Entry 3J6B (electron microscopy, 3.20 A resolution); this record covers chains A and R of the 41 polymer chains in the assembly.

[Chain A]
Molecule: 21S ribosomal RNA
Organism: Saccharomyces cerevisiae
Sequence (3296 nucleotides; each row starts with the number of its first residue):
     1 GUAAAAAGUAGAAUAAUAGAUUUGAAAUAUUUAUUAUAUAGAUUUAAAGA
    51 GAUAAUCAUGGAGUAUAAUAAUUAAAUUUAAUAAAUUUAAUAUAACUAUU
   101 AAUAGAAUUAGGUUACUAAUAAAUUAAUAACAAUUAAUUUUAAAACCUAA
   151 AGGUAAACCUUUAUAUUAAUAAUGUUAUUUUUUAUUAUUUUUAUAAUAAG
   201 AAUAAUUAUUAAUAAUAAUAAACUAAGUGAACUGAAACAUCUAAGUAACU
   251 UAAGGAUAAGAAAUCAACAGAGAUAUUAUGAGUAUUGGUGAGAGAAAAUA
   301 AUAAAGGUCUAAUAAGUAUUAUGUGAAAAAAAUGUAAGAAAAUAGGAUAA
   351 CAAAUUCUAAGACUAAAUACUAUUAAUAAGUAUAGUAAGUACCGUAAGGG
   401 AAAGUAUGAAAAUGAUUAUUUUAUAAGCAAUCAUGAAUAUAUUAUAUUAU
   451 AUUAAUGAUGUACCUUUUGUAUAAUGGGUCAGCAAGUAAUUAAUAUUAGU
   501 AAAACAAUAAGUUAUAAAUAAAUAGAAUAAUAUAUAUAUAUAAAAAAAUA
   551 UAUUAAAAUAUUUAAUUAAUAUUAAUUGACCCGAAAGCAAACGAUCUAAC
   601 UAUGAUAAGAUGGAUAAACGAUCGAACAGGUUGAUGUUGCAAUAUCAUCU
   651 GAUUAAUUGUGGUUAGUAGUGAAAGACAAAUCUGGUUUGCAGAUAGCUGG
   701 UUUUCUAUGAAAUAUAUGUAAGUAUAGCCUUUAUAAAUAAUAAUUAUUAU
   751 AUAAUAUUAUAUUAAUAUUAUAUAAAGAAUGGUACAGCAAUUAAUAUAUA
   801 UUAGGGAACUAUUAAAGUUUUAUUAAUAAUAUUAAAUCUCGAAAUAUUUA
   851 AUUAUAUAUAAUAAAGAGUCAGAUUAUGUGCGAUAAGGUAAAUAAUCUAA
   901 AGGGAAACAGCCCAGAUUAAGAUAUAAAGUUCCUAAUAAAUAAUAAGUGA
   951 AAUAAAUAUUAAAAUAUUAUAAUAUAAUCAGUUAAUGGGUUUGACAAUAA
  1001 CCAUUUUUUAAUGAACAUGUAACAAUGCACUGAUUUAUAAUAAAUAAAAA
  1051 AAAAUAAUAUUUAAAAUCAAAUAUAUAUAUAUUUGUUAAUAGAUAAUAUA
  1101 CGGAUCUUAAUAAUAAGAAUUAUUUAAUUCCUAAUAUGGAAUAUUAUAUU
  1151 UUUAUAAUAAAAAUAUAAAUACUGAAUAUCUAAAUAUUAUUAUUACUUUU
  1201 UUUUUAAUAAUAAUAAUAUGGUAAUAGAACAUUUAAUGAUAAUAUAUAUU
  1251 AGUUAUUAAUUAAUAUAUGUAUUAAUUAAAUAGAGAAUGCUGACAUGAGU
  1301 AACGAAAAAAAGGUAUAAACCUUUUCACCUAAAACAUAAGGUUUAACUAU
  1351 AAAAGUACGGCCCCUAAUUAAAUUAAUAAGAAUAUAAAUAUAUUUAAGAU
  1401 GGGAUAAUCUAUAUUAAUAAAAAUUUAUCUUAAAAUAUAUAUAUUAUUAA
  1451 UAAUUAUAUUAAUUAAUUAAUAAUAUAUAUAAUUAUAUUAUAUAUUAUAU
  1501 AUUUUUUAUAUAAUAUAAACUAAUAAAGAUCAGGAAAUAAUUAAUGUAUA
  1551 CCGUAAUGUAGACCGACUCAGGUAUGUAAGUAGAGAAUAUGAAGGUGAAU
  1601 UAGAUAAUUAAAGGGAAGGAACUCGGCAAAGAUAGCUCAUAAGUUAGUCA
  1651 AUAAAGAGUAAUAAGAACAAAGUUGUACAACUGUUUACUAAAAACACCGC
  1701 ACUUUGCAGAAACGAUAAGUUUAAGUAUAAGGUGUGAACUCUGCUCCAUG
  1751 CUUAAUAUAUAAAUAAAAUUAUUUAACGAUAAUUUAAUUAAAUUUAGGUA
  1801 AAUAGCAGCCUUAUUAUGAGGGUUAUAAUGUAGCGAAAUUCCUUGGCCUA
  1851 UAAUUGAGGUCCCGCAUGAAUGACGUAAUGAUACAACAACUGUCUCCCCU
  1901 UUAAGCUAAGUGAAAUUGAAAUCGUAGUGAAGAUGCUAUGUACCUUCAGC
  1951 AAGACGGAAAGACCCUAUGCAGCUUUACUGUAAUUAGAUAGAUCGAAUUA
  2001 UUGUUUAUUAUAUUCAGCAUAUUAAGUAAUCCUAUUAUUAGGUAAUCGUU
  2051 UAGAUAUUAAUGAGAUACUUAUUAUAAUAUAAUGAUAAUUCUAAUCUUAU
  2101 AAAUAAUUAUUAUUAUUAUUAUUAAUAAUAAUAAUAUGCUUUCAAGCAUA
  2151 GUGAUAAAACAUAUUUAUAUGAUAAUCACUUUACUUAAUAGAUAUAAUUC
  2201 UUAAGUAAUAUAUAAUAUAUAUUUUAUAUAUAUUAUAUAUAAUAUAAGAG
  2251 ACAAUCUCUAAUUGGUAGUUUUGAUGGGGCGUCAUUAUCAGCAAAAGUAU
  2301 CUGAAUAAGUCCAUAAAUAAAUAUAUAAAAUUAUUGAAUAAAAAAAAAAU
  2351 AAUAUAUAUUAUAUAUAUUAAUUAUAAAUUGAAAUAUGUUUAUAUAAAUU
  2401 UAUAUUUAUUGAAUAUAUUUUAGUAAUAGAUAAAAAUAUGUACAGUAAAA
  2451 UUGUAAGGAAAACAAUAAUAACUUUCUCCUCUCUCGGUGGGGGUUCACAC
  2501 CUAUUUUUAAUAGGUGUGAACCCCUCUUCGGGGUUCCGGUUCCCUUUCGG
  2551 GUCCCGGAACUUAAAUAAAAAUGGAAAGAAUUAAAUUAAUAUAAUGGUAU
  2601 AACUGUGCGAUAAUUGUAACACAAACGAGUGAAACAAGUACGUAAGUAUG
  2651 GCAUAAUGAACAAAUAACACUGAUUGUAAAGGUUAUUGAUAACGAAUAAA
  2701 AGUUACGCUAGGGAUAACAGGGUAAUAUAGCGAAAGAGUAGAUAUUGUAA
  2751 GCUAUGUUUGCCACCUCGAUGUCGACUCAACAUUUCCUCUUGGUUGUAAA
  2801 AGCUAAGAAGGGUUUGACUGUUCGUCAAUUAAAAUGUUACGUGAGUUGGG
  2851 UUAAAUACGAUGUGAAUCAGUAUGGUUCCUAUCUGCUGAAGGAAAUAUUA
  2901 UCAAAUUAAAUCUCAUUAUUAGUACGCAAGGACCAUAAUGAAUCAACCCA
  2951 UGGUGUAUCUAUUGAUAAUAAUAUAAUAUAUUUAAUAAAAAUAAUACUUU
  3001 AUUAAUAUAUUAUCUAUAUUAGUUUAUAUUUUAAUUAUAUAUUAUCAUAG
  3051 UAGAUAAGCUAAGUUGAUAAUAAAUAAAUAUUGAAUACAUAUUAAAUAUG
  3101 AAGUUGUUUUAAUAAGAUAAUUAAUCUGAUAAUUUUAUACUAAAAUUAAU
  3151 AAUUAUAGGUUUUAUAUAUUAUUUAUAAAUAAAUAUAUUAUAAUAAUAAU
  3201 AAUUAUUAUUAUUAAUAAAAAAUAUUAAUUAUAAUAUUAAUAAAAUACUA
  3251 AUUUAUCAGUUAUCUAUAUAAUAUCUAAUCUAUUAUUCUAUAUACU
Not modelled in the structure: 1-7, 80-82, 107-109, 129-131, 179-199, 528-534, 555, 757-765, 811-815, 822, 968-1054, 1133-1136, 1153-1159, 1197-1204, 1376-1380, 1419-1421, 1435-1474, 1503-1505, 1538-1539, 2013-2077, 2101-2182, 2186-2194, 2220-2224, 2241-2242, 2277-2280, 2337-2342, 2393-2407, 2479-2572, 2715-2718, 2767-2771, 2982-3001, 3179-3187, 3195-3227, 3234-3241, 3294-3296
Metal / ion sites: Mg2+ site 1 near A258 (its only coordinating residue here); Mg2+ site 2 near A314 (its only coordinating residue here); Mg2+ site 3 near A359 (its only coordinating residue here); Mg2+ site 4 near G394 (its only coordinating residue here); Mg2+ site 5 near G427 (its only coordinating residue here); Mg2+ site 6: C464 (shared with 2 residues of chain N); Mg2+ site 7 near U466 (its only coordinating residue here); Mg2+ site 8: U467, A899; Mg2+ site 9 near A471 (its only coordinating residue here); Mg2+ site 10 near G477 (its only coordinating residue here); Mg2+ site 11: A621, U622, A652; Mg2+ site 12: G624, A1670; 58 more Mg2+ sites not listed
From the paper describing this entry:
  - contacts within the chain: A1958-U2877

[Chain R]
Name: 54S ribosomal protein L2, mitochondrial
Organism: Saccharomyces cerevisiae
Reference sequence: P12687 (RM02_YEAST); numbering as in UniProt (aligned over 1-371)
Amino-acid sequence (371 residues; each row starts with the number of its first residue):
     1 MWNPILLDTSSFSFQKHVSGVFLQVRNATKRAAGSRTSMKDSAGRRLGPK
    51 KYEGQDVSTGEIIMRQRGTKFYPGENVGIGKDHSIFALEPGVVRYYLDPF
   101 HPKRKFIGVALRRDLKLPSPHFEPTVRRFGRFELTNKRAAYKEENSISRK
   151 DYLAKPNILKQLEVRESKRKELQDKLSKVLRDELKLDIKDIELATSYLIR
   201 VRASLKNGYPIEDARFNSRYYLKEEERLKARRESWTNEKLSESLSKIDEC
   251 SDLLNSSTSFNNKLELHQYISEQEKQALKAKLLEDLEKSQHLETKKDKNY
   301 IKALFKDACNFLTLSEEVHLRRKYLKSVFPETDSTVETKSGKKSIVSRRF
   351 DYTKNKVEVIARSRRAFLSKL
Not modelled in the structure: 1-34, 188-189, 331-345, 355-356

[Interface between chain A and chain R]
Residue-residue contacts - 177 pairs, chain A then chain R:
  A536(A) - Asn136(R)  hydrogen bond to the base
  U537(A) - Phe132(R)  base contact
  U537(A) - Glu133(R)  base contact
  U537(A) - Thr135(R)  base contact
  U537(A) - Asn136(R)  sugar contact
  U537(A) - Ala139(R)  phosphate contact
  A538(A) - Asn136(R)  sugar contact
  A538(A) - Arg138(R)  phosphate contact
  A538(A) - Ala139(R)  sugar contact
  A538(A) - Lys142(R)  salt bridge to the phosphate
  U539(A) - Arg138(R)  salt bridge to the phosphate
  U539(A) - Lys142(R)  salt bridge to the phosphate
  A546(A) - Ile147(R)  base contact
  A546(A) - Tyr152(R)  stacking on the base
  A548(A) - Lys142(R)  phosphate contact
  A548(A) - Ser146(R)  sugar contact
  U549(A) - Lys142(R)  phosphate contact
  A779(A) - Glu53(R)  hydrogen bond to the sugar
  A779(A) - Tyr95(R)  sugar contact
  U780(A) - Pro49(R)  sugar contact
  U780(A) - Phe71(R)  phosphate contact
  U780(A) - Tyr95(R)  sugar contact
  U780(A) - Lys105(R)  salt bridge to the phosphate
  G781(A) - Phe71(R)  phosphate contact
  G781(A) - Lys105(R)  salt bridge to the phosphate
  U847(A) - Tyr52(R)  hydrogen bond to the sugar
  U848(A) - Tyr52(R)  sugar contact
  U849(A) - Glu53(R)  sugar contact
  U849(A) - Gly54(R)  hydrogen bond to the sugar
  U849(A) - Gln55(R)  sugar contact
  U849(A) - Arg113(R)  sugar contact
  A850(A) - Gly54(R)  sugar contact
  A850(A) - Arg113(R)  hydrogen bond to the sugar
  C2283(A) - Lys40(R)  phosphate contact
  A2284(A) - Lys40(R)  salt bridge to the phosphate
  U2285(A) - Lys40(R)  hydrogen bond to the base
  U2286(A) - Lys40(R)  base contact
  A2287(A) - Lys40(R)  base contact
  A2287(A) - Ser42(R)  phosphate contact
  A2287(A) - Arg45(R)  salt bridge to the phosphate
  U2288(A) - Asp41(R)  base contact
  U2288(A) - Ser42(R)  hydrogen bond to the phosphate
  U2288(A) - Ala43(R)  phosphate contact
  U2288(A) - Arg45(R)  salt bridge to the phosphate
  C2289(A) - Asp41(R)  hydrogen bond to the base
  A2290(A) - Asp41(R)  base contact
  G2291(A) - Asp41(R)  base contact
  A2295(A) - Pro49(R)  sugar contact
  A2296(A) - Arg46(R)  phosphate contact
  A2296(A) - Leu47(R)  sugar contact
  G2297(A) - Gly44(R)  phosphate contact
  G2297(A) - Arg45(R)  hydrogen bond to the phosphate
  G2297(A) - Arg46(R)  hydrogen bond to the phosphate
  U2298(A) - Ala43(R)  phosphate contact
  U2298(A) - Gly44(R)  hydrogen bond to the phosphate
  U2298(A) - Arg46(R)  salt bridge to the phosphate
  U2300(A) - Met39(R)  phosphate contact
  C2301(A) - Thr37(R)  hydrogen bond to the sugar
  C2301(A) - Met39(R)  phosphate contact
  U2302(A) - Thr37(R)  sugar contact
  U2302(A) - Met39(R)  base contact
  U2302(A) - Lys40(R)  base contact
  G2303(A) - Thr37(R)  hydrogen bond to the phosphate
  G2303(A) - Ser38(R)  hydrogen bond to the phosphate
  G2303(A) - Lys40(R)  base contact
  A2304(A) - Ser38(R)  base contact
  A2304(A) - Lys40(R)  base contact
  U2306(A) - Lys40(R)  base contact
  A2325(A) - Ser347(R)  sugar contact
  A2325(A) - Arg348(R)  hydrogen bond to the sugar
  U2326(A) - Ser347(R)  hydrogen bond to the sugar
  A2327(A) - Ser327(R)  hydrogen bond to the base
  A2327(A) - Val328(R)  sugar contact
  A2327(A) - Phe367(R)  sugar contact
  A2328(A) - Ser327(R)  hydrogen bond to the sugar
  A2328(A) - Leu371(R)  phosphate contact
  A2330(A) - Lys263(R)  base contact
  A2330(A) - Cys309(R)  base contact
  A2330(A) - Leu314(R)  base contact
  A2330(A) - Glu317(R)  base contact
  A2330(A) - Val318(R)  base contact
  A2330(A) - Arg321(R)  base contact
  U2331(A) - Arg322(R)  salt bridge to the phosphate
  U2332(A) - Arg322(R)  hydrogen bond to the phosphate
  A2333(A) - Lys326(R)  sugar contact
  A2333(A) - Val328(R)  hydrogen bond to the sugar
  U2334(A) - Val328(R)  sugar contact
  U2334(A) - Phe329(R)  sugar contact
  U2334(A) - Pro330(R)  phosphate contact
  U2334(A) - Arg362(R)  sugar contact
  U2335(A) - Pro330(R)  phosphate contact
  U2335(A) - Arg349(R)  hydrogen bond to the sugar
  A2345(A) - Glu316(R)  base contact
  A2345(A) - His319(R)  base contact
  A2345(A) - Leu320(R)  base contact
  A2345(A) - Lys323(R)  sugar contact
  A2346(A) - His319(R)  sugar contact
  U2357(A) - Lys168(R)  phosphate contact
  U2357(A) - Lys206(R)  sugar contact
  A2358(A) - Lys168(R)  salt bridge to the phosphate
  A2358(A) - Arg202(R)  salt bridge to the phosphate
  A2358(A) - Lys206(R)  sugar contact
  A2358(A) - Asn207(R)  sugar contact
  U2359(A) - Arg165(R)  hydrogen bond to the base
  U2359(A) - Arg169(R)  salt bridge to the phosphate
  U2360(A) - Leu162(R)  phosphate contact
  U2360(A) - Arg165(R)  sugar contact
  U2360(A) - Arg169(R)  salt bridge to the phosphate
  U2364(A) - Lys206(R)  hydrogen bond to the sugar
  U2364(A) - Asn207(R)  sugar contact
  U2364(A) - Gly208(R)  hydrogen bond to the sugar
  A2365(A) - Lys206(R)  sugar contact
  A2365(A) - Gly208(R)  phosphate contact
  U2366(A) - Ser315(R)  phosphate contact
  U2366(A) - Val318(R)  sugar contact
  A2367(A) - Ser315(R)  hydrogen bond to the phosphate
  A2367(A) - Arg322(R)  hydrogen bond to the phosphate
  U2368(A) - Arg322(R)  salt bridge to the phosphate
  U2385(A) - Val357(R)  phosphate contact
  A2386(A) - Val357(R)  hydrogen bond to the phosphate
  A2585(A) - Lys103(R)  hydrogen bond to the base
  G2596(A) - Arg67(R)  hydrogen bond to the sugar
  G2596(A) - Gly68(R)  base contact
  G2596(A) - Lys70(R)  hydrogen bond to the phosphate
  G2597(A) - Gly68(R)  sugar contact
  G2597(A) - Thr69(R)  hydrogen bond to the sugar
  G2597(A) - Lys70(R)  salt bridge to the phosphate
  U2598(A) - Thr69(R)  phosphate contact
  U2598(A) - Tyr72(R)  hydrogen bond to the phosphate
  A2599(A) - Arg104(R)  salt bridge to the phosphate
  U2600(A) - His101(R)  base contact
  U2600(A) - Pro102(R)  base contact
  U2600(A) - Arg104(R)  hydrogen bond to the base
  A2602(A) - Thr69(R)  hydrogen bond to the base
  A2602(A) - Tyr72(R)  base contact
  A2602(A) - His83(R)  base contact
  A2619(A) - Thr59(R)  base contact
  A2619(A) - Gly60(R)  base contact
  C2620(A) - Gly60(R)  base contact
  C2620(A) - Glu61(R)  sugar contact
  A2621(A) - Glu61(R)  sugar contact
  A2621(A) - Ile62(R)  hydrogen bond to the sugar
  C2622(A) - Lys50(R)  phosphate contact
  C2622(A) - Arg65(R)  hydrogen bond to the sugar
  A2623(A) - Arg46(R)  phosphate contact
  A2623(A) - Lys50(R)  phosphate contact
  A2624(A) - Arg46(R)  salt bridge to the phosphate
  U2630(A) - Arg65(R)  hydrogen bond to the base
  U2630(A) - Asp82(R)  sugar contact
  G2631(A) - Gly60(R)  hydrogen bond to the base
  G2631(A) - Ile62(R)  base contact
  G2631(A) - Arg65(R)  sugar contact
  G2631(A) - Gly80(R)  phosphate contact
  G2631(A) - Lys81(R)  hydrogen bond to the phosphate
  G2631(A) - Asp82(R)  sugar contact
  G2631(A) - Ser84(R)  sugar contact
  G2631(A) - Phe86(R)  sugar contact
  A2632(A) - Gly80(R)  phosphate contact
  A2632(A) - Lys81(R)  hydrogen bond to the phosphate
  A2632(A) - Phe86(R)  sugar contact
  A2633(A) - Thr59(R)  hydrogen bond to the sugar
  A2633(A) - Phe86(R)  sugar contact
  A2637(A) - Ser148(R)  phosphate contact
  A2637(A) - Arg149(R)  hydrogen bond to the phosphate
  G2638(A) - Arg149(R)  salt bridge to the phosphate
  G2638(A) - Lys150(R)  salt bridge to the phosphate
  U2639(A) - Lys150(R)  salt bridge to the phosphate
  G2651(A) - Lys81(R)  salt bridge to the phosphate
  C2652(A) - His83(R)  hydrogen bond to the sugar
  A2653(A) - Arg67(R)  hydrogen bond to the sugar
  A2653(A) - Lys81(R)  salt bridge to the phosphate
  A2653(A) - Asp82(R)  sugar contact
  A2653(A) - His83(R)  sugar contact
  U2654(A) - Arg45(R)  sugar contact
  U2654(A) - Arg67(R)  hydrogen bond to the sugar
  U2654(A) - Lys81(R)  salt bridge to the phosphate
  U2654(A) - Asp82(R)  phosphate contact
Interface residues without a listed pair, chain A (85 interface residues in all): U535, A547, A778, A2307, A2356
Interface residues without a listed pair, chain R (92 interface residues in all): Leu88, Leu134, Ile158, Val346, Phe350, Lys354

[In short]
The interface between chain A and chain R involves 85 residues on one side and 92 on the other; the contacts
include 45 hydrogen bonds, 24 salt bridges and 1 aromatic stacking contact. Polar contacts include
A536(A)-Asn136(R), U2285(A)-Lys40(R) and C2289(A)-Asp41(R). The paper reports contacts within the chain
involving A1958(A) and U2877(A).
Here chain A is 21S ribosomal RNA and chain R is 54S ribosomal protein L2, mitochondrial, both from
Saccharomyces cerevisiae. Entry 3J6B (Structure of the yeast mitochondrial large ribosomal subunit) was
determined by electron microscopy.
